Entry 6QQ7 (X-ray diffraction, 1.65 A resolution); this record covers chains A and B.

[Chain A]
Name: Insulin
Source organism: Bos taurus
UniProt: P01317 (INS_BOVIN); residues 1-21 here correspond to UniProt positions 85-105 (UniProt number = residue number + 84)
Sequence (21 residues; row label = number of the first residue in the row):
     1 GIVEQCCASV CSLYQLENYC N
Disulfide bonds: Cys6-Cys11

[Chain B]
Name: Insulin
Source organism: Bos taurus
UniProt: P01317 (INS_BOVIN); residues 1-30 here correspond to UniProt positions 25-54 (UniProt number = residue number + 24)
Sequence (30 residues; numbered 1 to 30; the number before each row is that of its first residue):
     1 FVNQHLCGSH LVEALYLVCG ERGFFYTPKA

[Chain A / chain B interface]
Inter-chain disulfides: Cys7(A)-Cys7(B), Cys20(A)-Cys19(B)
Pairs across the interface - 42 pairs, chain A then chain B:
  Gly1(A) - Ala30(B)
  Ile2(A) - Leu11(B)  hydrophobic
  Ile2(A) - Leu15(B)  hydrophobic
  Ile2(A) - Thr27(B)
  Val3(A) - Pro28(B)  hydrophobic
  Cys6(A) - Gln4(B)
  Cys6(A) - His5(B)
  Cys6(A) - Leu6(B)  hydrogen bond (backbone-backbone)
  Cys6(A) - Leu11(B)  hydrophobic
  Cys7(A) - His5(B)  hydrogen bond (backbone-side chain)
  Cys7(A) - Leu6(B)
  Cys7(A) - Cys7(B)  disulfide
  Ala8(A) - His5(B)
  Ser9(A) - His5(B)  hydrogen bond (backbone-side chain)
  Val10(A) - Asn3(B)
  Val10(A) - Gln4(B)
  Val10(A) - His5(B)
  Cys11(A) - Val2(B)
  Cys11(A) - Asn3(B)
  Cys11(A) - Gln4(B)  hydrogen bond (backbone-backbone)
  Ser12(A) - Val2(B)
  Ser12(A) - Asn3(B)
  Leu13(A) - Val2(B)
  Leu13(A) - Val18(B)  hydrophobic
  Leu16(A) - Val2(B)  hydrophobic
  Leu16(A) - Leu11(B)  hydrophobic
  Leu16(A) - Ala14(B)  hydrophobic
  Leu16(A) - Leu15(B)
  Leu16(A) - Val18(B)  hydrophobic
  Glu17(A) - Val18(B)
  Glu17(A) - Arg22(B)  salt bridge
  Asn18(A) - Phe25(B)
  Tyr19(A) - Leu15(B)  hydrophobic
  Tyr19(A) - Phe24(B)
  Tyr19(A) - Phe25(B)  hydrogen bond (backbone-backbone)
  Cys20(A) - Cys19(B)  disulfide
  Cys20(A) - Arg22(B)
  Cys20(A) - Gly23(B)
  Asn21(A) - Arg22(B)  hydrogen bond (backbone-side chain)
  Asn21(A) - Gly23(B)  hydrogen bond (backbone-backbone)
  Asn21(A) - Phe24(B)
  Asn21(A) - Phe25(B)
Other interface residues (no listed pair), chain A (18 interface residues in all): Glu4
Other interface residues (no listed pair), chain B (19 interface residues in all): Tyr26

[In short]
18 residues of chain A and 19 residues of chain B are in contact; the contacts include 2 disulfide bonds, 7
hydrogen bonds and 1 salt bridge. Among the polar pairs are Glu17(A)-Arg22(B), Cys7(A)-His5(B) and
Ser9(A)-His5(B).
Chain A is Insulin and chain B is Insulin, both from Bos taurus; the structure, Bovine insulin at ambient
pressure, was determined by X-ray diffraction (same publication as 6QQG, 6QRK and 6QRH).
